PDB entry 1LBI | X-ray diffraction, 2.70 A resolution | chains A and D of the 4 polymer chains in the assembly

== Chain A (and D) ==
Protein: Lac repressor
Organism: Escherichia coli
Notes: chain D of this document is another copy of the same molecule, construct and numbering; everything in this record applies to it too
UniProtKB: P03023 (LACI_ECOLI); residues 1-360 here = UniProt positions 1-360
Chain sequence (360 residues; row label = number of the first residue in the row):
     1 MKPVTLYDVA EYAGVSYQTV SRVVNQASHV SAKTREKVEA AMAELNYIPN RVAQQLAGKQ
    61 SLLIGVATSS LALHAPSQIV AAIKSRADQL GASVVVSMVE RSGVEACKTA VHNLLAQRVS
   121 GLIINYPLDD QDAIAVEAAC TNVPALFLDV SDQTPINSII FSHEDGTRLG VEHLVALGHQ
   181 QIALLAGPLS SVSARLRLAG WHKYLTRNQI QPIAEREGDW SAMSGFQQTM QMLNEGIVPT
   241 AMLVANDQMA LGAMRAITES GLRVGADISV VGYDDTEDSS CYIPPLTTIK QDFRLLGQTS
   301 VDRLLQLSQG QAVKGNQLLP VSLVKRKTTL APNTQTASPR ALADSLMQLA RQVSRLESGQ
Disordered / not traced: 1-61, 358-360
Differences from the reference sequence: conflict T109 (Ala in P03023), L286 (Ser in P03023)
Curated features (UniProtKB/Swiss-Prot):
  - DNA-binding region: L6 to N25 (H-T-H motif)
  - natural variant: Y282 (Y282D: In T41 mutant)
  - mutagenesis: Y17 (Y17H: Broadening of specificity), R22 (R22N: Recognizes an operator variant)
What the authors report for this chain:
  - self-association interface (contacts with another copy of this molecule): S70 to E100, S221 to F226, A250 to S260, D275 to P285, R340 to E357
  - allosteric site: L90 to E100 (proposed by the authors, not directly observed)

== Interface between chain A and chain D ==
Contacting residue pairs (6; chain A residue first):
  L346(A) - L346(D)  hydrophobic
  V353(A) - V353(D)  hydrophobic
  L356(A) - V353(D)  hydrophobic
  L356(A) - E357(D)
  E357(A) - V353(D)
  E357(A) - L356(D)
Other interface residues (no listed pair), chain A (6 interface residues in all): M347, R351
Other interface residues (no listed pair), chain D (7 interface residues in all): E259, S260, Q352

== Summary ==
The interface between chain A and chain D involves 6 residues on one side and 7 on the other. Curated
annotation (UniProt) lists 2 mutagenesis sites on chain A. The paper reports an allosteric site at L90(A); a
self-association interface involving S70(A), S221(A) and A250(A) among others.
Chain A and chain D are both Lac repressor (Escherichia coli); the structure, Lac repressor, was determined by
X-ray diffraction together with 1LBH and 1LBG from the same study.
